Entry 9NA8 (electron microscopy, 3.50 A resolution); this record covers chains A and D of the 4 polymer chains in the assembly.

# Chain A
Name: AUGMIN subunit 1
Organism: Arabidopsis thaliana
Reference sequence: F4IK01 (AUG1_ARATH); aligned to UniProt positions 1-298 over residues 1-298 (the alignment contains insertions or deletions, so no single offset holds)
Sequence (298 residues; numbered 1 to 298; the number before each row is that of its first residue):
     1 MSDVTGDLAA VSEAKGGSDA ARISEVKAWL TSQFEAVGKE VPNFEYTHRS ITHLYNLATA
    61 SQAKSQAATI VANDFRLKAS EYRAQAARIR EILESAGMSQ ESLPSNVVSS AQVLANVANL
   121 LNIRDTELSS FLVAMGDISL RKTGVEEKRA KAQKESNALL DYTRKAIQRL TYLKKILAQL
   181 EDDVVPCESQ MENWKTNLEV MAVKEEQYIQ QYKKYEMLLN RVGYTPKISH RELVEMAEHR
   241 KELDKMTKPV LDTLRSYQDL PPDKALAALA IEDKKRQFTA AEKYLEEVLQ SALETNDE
Not modelled in the structure: 1-18, 207-298
UniProt features mapped onto this chain:
  - modified residue: S2 (N-acetylserine)

# Chain D
Name: AUGMIN subunit 4
Organism: Arabidopsis thaliana
Reference sequence: Q8GYM3 (AUG4_ARATH); residue numbers follow UniProt; this construct covers 1-423
Sequence (423 residues; row label = number of the first residue in the row):
     1 MVKALQGAAQ NLPADVNQLI DQLERHCLAP DGSLVTKSVY SDLQLAREEM SRERLRYLEA
    61 MAIYCEAVAM VEEYQQAISV ANHGGIRDVQ GLYPQLGLKN SPQVYETLEH RLVVAEAAQK
   121 LRLPLISDGG EIHEEEIEKW SILSRSSLDS ASTSFTISST SNSVNYANSS ANSVAGGISL
   181 SAVDTDVVGG VPNRFLGITP AYLSYVQLQN TISMDMADYQ MFLAREIEGR LKEKCDKLAD
   241 AIVDDTDSST GNRNSSARLP ERVKFIIEEI ERDEAALRED LYSADRKFAE YYNVLEQILG
   301 VLIKLVKDLK LEHQHKYNEM QKTWLCKRCE TMNAKLRVLE NVLLLETYTP DSISALHNIR
   361 NYLVEATEEA SAAYNKAVTR LREYQGVDPH FDTIARQYHD IVKKLENMQW TIHQVEMDLK
   421 SHD
Not modelled in the structure: 1-5, 141-195, 330-423
Disulfide bonds: C326-C329

# Interface between chain A and chain D
Pairs across the interface (147):
  E35(A) with L34(D)
  K39(A) with Q22(D), hydrogen bond (backbone-side chain); H26(D); C27(D), hydrogen bond
  P42(A) with Q22(D)
  N43(A) with L19(D); Q22(D), hydrogen bond
  Y46(A) with D15(D); Q18(D); L19(D), hydrophobic
  T47(A) with L19(D)
  R49(A) with D15(D); V16(D)
  S50(A) with V16(D)
  S61(A) with D31(D)
  A68(A) with V39(D), hydrophobic; L43(D)
  T69(A) with V39(D)
  V71(A) with L43(D), hydrophobic
  A72(A) with V39(D), hydrophobic; L43(D)
  F75(A) with A46(D), hydrophobic; M50(D)
  R76(A) with A46(D); E49(D)
  K78(A) with M50(D)
  A79(A) with E49(D); M50(D); E53(D)
  Y82(A) with M50(D), hydrophobic; Y57(D), hydrophobic
  R83(A) with E53(D); L121(D); R122(D); P124(D); D128(D), salt bridge
  A84(A) with L121(D)
  Q85(A) with Y57(D); L121(D)
  A86(A) with Y57(D), hydrophobic
  A87(A) with K120(D); L121(D); L123(D); P124(D)
  R88(A) with V113(D); E116(D), salt bridge; L121(D)
  I89(A) with Y57(D), hydrophobic; A60(D), hydrophobic; M61(D)
  R90(A) with L55(D); R56(D), hydrogen bond (side chain-backbone); A60(D)
  E91(A) with E116(D); K120(D), salt bridge
  I92(A) with A60(D), hydrophobic; I63(D), hydrophobic; A67(D), hydrophobic
  L93(A) with E59(D)
  S95(A) with Y219(D)
  A96(A) with F222(D), hydrophobic
  M98(A) with Y219(D); Q220(D), hydrogen bond (side chain-backbone); M221(D), hydrogen bond (side chain-backbone); F222(D), hydrophobic; L223(D), hydrophobic
  S99(A) with L223(D)
  S102(A) with L223(D)
  N106(A) with L223(D); I227(D); L231(D)
  V107(A) with I63(D), hydrophobic
  V108(A) with E59(D)
  S110(A) with L231(D)
  A111(A) with E59(D)
  Q112(A) with L55(D), hydrogen bond (side chain-backbone); E59(D)
  V113(A) with P260(D)
  L114(A) with C235(D); L238(D), hydrophobic; L259(D), hydrophobic
  N116(A) with R54(D), hydrogen bond (backbone-side chain); P260(D)
  V117(A) with P260(D); V263(D), hydrophobic; K264(D)
  N119(A) with R54(D), hydrogen bond (side chain-backbone); L58(D)
  L120(A) with R47(D); M50(D); S51(D); R54(D)
  L121(A) with E271(D)
  N122(A) with I267(D)
  I123(A) with L58(D)
  R124(A) with Y57(D); L58(D)
  T126(A) with M61(D); A62(D); C65(D)
  E127(A) with M61(D); C65(D)
  S130(A) with L238(D)
  F131(A) with L238(D), hydrophobic
  A134(A) with L238(D), hydrophobic; I242(D)
  M135(A) with L238(D); A241(D), hydrophobic; I242(D), hydrophobic
  I138(A) with I266(D), hydrophobic; I267(D), hydrophobic; I270(D), hydrophobic
  R141(A) with E274(D), salt bridge
  K142(A) with I266(D)
  V145(A) with E274(D)
  R149(A) with D273(D), salt bridge; L277(D)
  Q153(A) with D280(D)
  L159(A) with F288(D), hydrophobic; Y291(D), hydrophobic
  Y162(A) with Y291(D)
  T163(A) with Y291(D)
  A166(A) with Y291(D), hydrophobic; V294(D), hydrophobic; L295(D), hydrophobic
  L170(A) with Q297(D); I298(D), hydrophobic
  L173(A) with I298(D), hydrophobic; L302(D), hydrophobic
  L177(A) with V301(D), hydrophobic
  L180(A) with L309(D), hydrophobic
  V184(A) with L309(D), hydrophobic; H313(D)
  C187(A) with H313(D)
  E188(A) with H313(D)
  Q190(A) with Y317(D)
  M191(A) with K316(D); Y317(D), hydrophobic; M320(D), hydrophobic
  W194(A) with Y317(D), hydrophobic; M320(D), hydrophobic; Q321(D); W324(D)
  L198(A) with M320(D), hydrophobic
  M201(A) with W324(D), hydrophobic; K327(D)
  K204(A) with R328(D)
Also at the interface, not in a pair above, chain A (87 interface residues in all): H53, L54, S65, E94, I167, E181, K195, N197
Also at the interface, not in a pair above, chain D (95 interface residues in all): L12, I20, L23, V35, D42, Y64, V104, L112, A117, E131, D218, K237, A239, D240, D245, S256, K287, K304

# Summary
Chain A and chain D form an interface of 87 and 95 residues respectively; the contacts include 9 hydrogen
bonds and 5 salt bridges. Among the polar pairs are R83(A)-D128(D), R88(A)-E116(D) and E91(A)-K120(D).
Chain A is AUGMIN subunit 1 and chain D is AUGMIN subunit 4, both from Arabidopsis thaliana; the structure,
Augmin1345 Extended-body, was determined by electron microscopy together with 9NA9, 9NBA, 9NBB and 9NBD from
the same study.
